PDB entry 8YO7 | electron microscopy, 3.16 A resolution | chains C and F of the 8 polymer chains in the assembly

== Chain C ==
Protein: DNA topoisomerase (ATP-hydrolyzing)
From: Enterobacteria phage T6
Notes: EC 5.6.2.2
UniProtKB: A0A346FJ89 (A0A346FJ89_BPT6); residues 1-605 here = UniProt positions 1-605
Amino-acid sequence (611 residues; numbered 1 to 611; the number before each row is that of its first residue):
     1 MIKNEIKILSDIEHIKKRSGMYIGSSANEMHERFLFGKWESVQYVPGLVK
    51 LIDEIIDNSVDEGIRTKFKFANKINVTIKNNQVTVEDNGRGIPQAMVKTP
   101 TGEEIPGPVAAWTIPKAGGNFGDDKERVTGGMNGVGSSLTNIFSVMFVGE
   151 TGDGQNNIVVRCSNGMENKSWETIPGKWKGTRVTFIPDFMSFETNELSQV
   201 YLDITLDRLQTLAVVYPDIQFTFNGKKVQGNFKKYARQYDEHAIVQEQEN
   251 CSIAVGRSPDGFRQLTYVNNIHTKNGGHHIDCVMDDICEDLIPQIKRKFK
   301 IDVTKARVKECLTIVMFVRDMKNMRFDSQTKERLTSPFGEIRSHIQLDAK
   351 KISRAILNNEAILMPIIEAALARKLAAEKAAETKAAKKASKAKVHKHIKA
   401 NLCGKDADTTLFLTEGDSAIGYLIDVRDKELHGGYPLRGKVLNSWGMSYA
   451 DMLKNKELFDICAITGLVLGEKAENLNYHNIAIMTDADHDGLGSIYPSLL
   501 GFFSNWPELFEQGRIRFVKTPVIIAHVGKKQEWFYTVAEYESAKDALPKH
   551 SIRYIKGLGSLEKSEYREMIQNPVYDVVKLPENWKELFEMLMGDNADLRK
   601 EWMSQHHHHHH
Unresolved in the structure: 1-392, 606-611
Sequence notes: expression tag (606-611)
Bound ions: Mg2+ near Asp488 (its only coordinating residue here)
Residues lining bound ligands: Amsacrine (ASW; N-[4-(acridin-9-ylamino)-3-methoxyphenyl]methanesulfonamide): Lys396, Arg438, Gly439, Lys456, Glu457

== Chain F ==
Molecule: 52-nt DNA strand
Sequence (52 nucleotides; numbered -8 to 43; the number before each row is that of its first residue; numbers below 1 keep their minus sign (DA-8 is residue -8)):
    -8 ATATATATATATATGTGTATATATACACACATACATATACATATATATGC
    42 AT
Unresolved in the structure: -8 to 9, 21-43

== Chain C / chain F interface ==
Pairs across the interface - 12 pairs, chain C then chain F:
  Lys440(C) with DT15(F), base contact
  Val441(C) with DA16(F), phosphate contact
  Leu442(C) with DT15(F), phosphate contact; DA16(F), phosphate contact
  Asn443(C) with DA16(F), sugar contact; DC17(F), phosphate contact
  Asn455(C) with DT15(F), phosphate contact
  Leu591(C) with DC17(F), phosphate contact
  Ala596(C) with DA18(F), phosphate contact; DC19(F), phosphate contact
  Arg599(C) with DA18(F), salt bridge to the phosphate
  Lys600(C) with DC19(F), salt bridge to the phosphate
Interface residues without a listed pair, chain C (10 interface residues in all): Gly439
Interface residues without a listed pair, chain F (6 interface residues in all): DA14

== In short ==
10 residues of chain C and 6 residues of chain F are in contact; the contacts include 2 salt bridges. Polar
contacts include Arg599(C)-DA18(F) and Lys600(C)-DC19(F). Chain C binds Amsacrine.
Chain C is DNA topoisomerase (ATP-hydrolyzing) (Enterobacteria phage T6) and chain F is a 52-nt DNA strand;
the structure, structure of phage T6 topoisomerase II central domain bound with DNA and m-AMSA, was determined
by electron microscopy, deposited together with 8YLU, 8YO3, 8YO4, 8YO5, 8YOD and 8YON.
